PDB entry 8F3C | electron microscopy, 3.40 A resolution | chains I and J of the 8 polymer chains in the assembly

== Chain I ==
Molecule: DNA-directed RNA polymerase subunit beta
From: Escherichia coli
Notes: EC 2.7.7.6
UniProt: P0A8V2 (RPOB_ECOLI); numbering as in UniProt (aligned over 1-1342)
Amino-acid sequence (1342 residues; numbered 1 to 1342; the number before each row is that of its first residue):
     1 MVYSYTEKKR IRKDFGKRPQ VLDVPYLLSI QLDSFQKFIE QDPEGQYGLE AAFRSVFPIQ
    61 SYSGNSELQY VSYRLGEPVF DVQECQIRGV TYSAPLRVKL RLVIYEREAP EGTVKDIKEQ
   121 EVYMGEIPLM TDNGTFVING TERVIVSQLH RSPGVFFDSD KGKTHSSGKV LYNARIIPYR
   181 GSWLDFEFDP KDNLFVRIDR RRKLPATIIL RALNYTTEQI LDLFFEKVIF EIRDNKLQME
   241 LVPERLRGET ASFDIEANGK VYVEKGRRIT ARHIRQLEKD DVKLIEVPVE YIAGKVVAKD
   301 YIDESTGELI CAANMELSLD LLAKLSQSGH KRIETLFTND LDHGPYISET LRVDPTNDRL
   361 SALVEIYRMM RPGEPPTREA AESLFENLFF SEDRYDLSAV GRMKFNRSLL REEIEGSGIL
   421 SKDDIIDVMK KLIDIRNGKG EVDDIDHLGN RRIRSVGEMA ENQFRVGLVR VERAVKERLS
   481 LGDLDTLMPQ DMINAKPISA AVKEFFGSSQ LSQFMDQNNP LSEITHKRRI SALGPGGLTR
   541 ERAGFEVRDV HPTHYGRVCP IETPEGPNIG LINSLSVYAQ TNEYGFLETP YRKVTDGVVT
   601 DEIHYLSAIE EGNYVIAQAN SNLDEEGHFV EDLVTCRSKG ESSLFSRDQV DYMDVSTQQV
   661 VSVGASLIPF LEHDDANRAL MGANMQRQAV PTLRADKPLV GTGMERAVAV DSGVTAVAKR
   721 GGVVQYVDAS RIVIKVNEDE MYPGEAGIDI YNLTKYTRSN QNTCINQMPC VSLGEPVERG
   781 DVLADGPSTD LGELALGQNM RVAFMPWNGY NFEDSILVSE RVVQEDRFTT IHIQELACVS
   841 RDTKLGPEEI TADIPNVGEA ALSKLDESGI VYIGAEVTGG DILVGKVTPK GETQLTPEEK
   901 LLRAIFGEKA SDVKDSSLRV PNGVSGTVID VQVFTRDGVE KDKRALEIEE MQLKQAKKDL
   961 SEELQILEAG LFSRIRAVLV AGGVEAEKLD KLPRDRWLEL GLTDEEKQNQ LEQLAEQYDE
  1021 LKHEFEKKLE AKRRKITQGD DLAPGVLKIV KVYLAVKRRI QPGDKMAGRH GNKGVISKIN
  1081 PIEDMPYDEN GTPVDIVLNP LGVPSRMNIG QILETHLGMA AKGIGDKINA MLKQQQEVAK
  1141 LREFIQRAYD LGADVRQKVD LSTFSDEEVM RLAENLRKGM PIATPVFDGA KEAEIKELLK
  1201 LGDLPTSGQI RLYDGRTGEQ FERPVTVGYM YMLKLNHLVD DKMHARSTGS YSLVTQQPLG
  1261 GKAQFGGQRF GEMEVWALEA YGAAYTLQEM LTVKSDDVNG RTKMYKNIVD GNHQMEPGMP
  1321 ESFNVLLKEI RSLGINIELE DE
Unresolved in the structure: 1, 891-914, 1342
Curated features (UniProtKB/Swiss-Prot):
  - modified residue (N6-acetyllysine): Lys1022, Lys1200
  - mutagenesis: Ile561 (I561S: Resistant to antibiotics salinamide A and B), Ile569 (I569S: Resistant to antibiotics salinamide A and B), Ala665 (A665E: Resistant to antibiotics salinamide A and B), Asp675 (D675A/G: Resistant to antibiotics salinamide A and B), Asn677 (N677H/K: Resistant to antibiotics salinamide A and B), Leu680 (L680M: Resistant to antibiotics salinamide A and B), Glu813 (E813K: Disrupts the enzyme's active center)

== Chain J ==
Molecule: DNA-directed RNA polymerase subunit beta'
From: Escherichia coli
UniProt: C3SIA2 (C3SIA2_ECOLX); residues 1-1407 here = UniProt positions 1-1407
Amino-acid sequence (1434 residues; row label = number of the first residue in the row):
     1 MKDLLKFLKA QTKTEEFDAI KIALASPDMI RSWSFGEVKK PETINYRTFK PERDGLFCAR
    61 IFGPVKDYEC LCGKYKRLKH RGVICEKCGV EVTQTKVRRE RMGHIELASP TAHIWFLKSL
   121 PSRIGLLLDM PLRDIERVLY FESYVVIEGG MTNLERQQIL TEEQYLDALE EFGDEFDAKM
   181 GAEAIQALLK SMDLEQECEQ LREELNETNS ETKRKKLTKR IKLLEAFVQS GNKPEWMILT
   241 VLPVLPPDLR PLVPLDGGRF ATSDLNDLYR RVINRNNRLK RLLDLAAPDI IVRNEKRMLQ
   301 EAVDALLDNG RRGRAITGSN KRPLKSLADM IKGKQGRFRQ NLLGKRVDYS GRSVITVGPY
   361 LRLHQCGLPK KMALELFKPF IYGKLELRGL ATTIKAAKKM VEREEAVVWD ILDEVIREHP
   421 VLLNRAPTLH RLGIQAFEPV LIEGKAIQLH PLVCAAYNAD FDGDQMAVHV PLTLEAQLEA
   481 RALMMSTNNI LSPANGEPII VPSQDVVLGL YYMTRDCVNA KGEGMVLTGP KEAERLYRSG
   541 LASLHARVKV RITEYEKDAN GELVAKTSLK DTTVGRAILW MIVPKGLPYS IVNQALGKKA
   601 ISKMLNTCYR ILGLKPTVIF ADQIMYTGFA YAARSGASVG IDDMVIPEKK HEIISEAEAE
   661 VAEIQEQFQS GLVTAGERYN KVIDIWAAAN DRVSKAMMDN LQTETVINRD GQEEKQVSFN
   721 SIYMMADSGA RGSAAQIRQL AGMRGLMAKP DGSIIETPIT ANFREGLNVL QYFISTHGAR
   781 KGLADTALKT ANSGYLTRRL VDVAQDLVVT EDDCGTHEGI MMTPVIEGGD VKEPLRDRVL
   841 GRVTAEDVLK PGTADILVPR NTLLHEQWCD LLEENSVDAV KVRSVVSCDT DFGVCAHCYG
   901 RDLARGHIIN KGEAIGVIAA QSIGEPGTQL TMRTFHIGGA ASRAAAESSI QVKNKGSIKL
   961 SNVKSVVNSS GKLVITSRNT ELKLIDEFGR TKESYKVPYG AVLAKGDGEQ VAGGETVANW
  1021 DPHTMPVITE VSGFVRFTDM IDGQTITRQT DELTGLSSLV VLDSAERTAG GKDLRPALKI
  1081 VDAQGNDVLI PGTDMPAQYF LPGKAIVQLE DGVQISSGDT LARIPQESGG TKDITGGLPR
  1141 VADLFEARRP KEPAILAEIS GIVSFGKETK GKRRLVITPV DGSDPYEEMI PKWRQLNVFE
  1201 GERVERGDVI SDGPEAPHDI LRLRGVHAVT RYIVNEVQDV YRLQGVKIND KHIEVIVRQM
  1261 LRKATIVNAG SSDFLEGEQV EYSRVKIANR ELEANGKVGA TYSRDLLGIT KASLATESFI
  1321 SAASFQETTR VLTEAAVAGK RDELRGLKEN VIVGRLIPAG TGYAYHQDRM RRRAAGEAPA
  1381 APQVTAEDAS ASLAELLNAG LGGSDNELDR RASENLYFQG GLNDIFEAQK IEWH
Unresolved in the structure: 1-15, 934-947, 1127-1133, 1374-1434
Differences from the reference sequence: expression tag (1408-1434)
Metal / ion sites: Mg2+: Asp460, Asp462, Asp464 (shared with 1 residue of chain R)
From the paper describing this entry:
  - binding site for the 47-nt RNA strand: Lys395
  - catalytic residues: Asp460, Asp462, Asp464

== How chain I and chain J interact ==
Pairs across the interface - 370 pairs, chain I then chain J:
  Phe545(I) - Lys781(J)
  Phe545(I) - Ala784(J)  hydrophobic
  Phe545(I) - Asp785(J)
  Arg548(I) - Arg780(J)  hydrogen bond (backbone-side chain)
  Asp549(I) - Pro750(J)
  Asp549(I) - Arg780(J)
  Asp549(I) - Lys781(J)  hydrogen bond (side chain-backbone)
  Val550(I) - Pro750(J)
  Val550(I) - Thr776(J)
  Val550(I) - His777(J)
  Val550(I) - Arg780(J)
  His551(I) - Phe773(J)
  His551(I) - His777(J)
  Pro552(I) - Phe773(J)
  Pro552(I) - His777(J)
  His554(I) - Phe773(J)
  Tyr555(I) - Val769(J)
  Tyr555(I) - Leu770(J)  hydrophobic
  Tyr555(I) - Phe773(J)
  Cys559(I) - Arg780(J)
  Pro560(I) - Phe773(J)  hydrophobic
  Pro560(I) - Thr776(J)  hydrogen bond (backbone-side chain)
  Pro560(I) - Arg780(J)  hydrogen bond (backbone-side chain)
  Ile561(I) - Tyr772(J)  hydrophobic
  Thr563(I) - Arg780(J)
  Gly570(I) - Arg780(J)
  Gln618(I) - Asn768(J)  hydrogen bond
  Gln618(I) - Val769(J)
  Gln618(I) - Leu770(J)
  Asn620(I) - Asn768(J)
  Asn620(I) - Val769(J)
  Thr635(I) - Asn768(J)
  Arg637(I) - Leu770(J)
  Val660(I) - Val769(J)  hydrophobic
  Leu671(I) - Tyr772(J)  hydrogen bond (backbone-side chain)
  Glu672(I) - Gly766(J)
  Glu672(I) - Leu767(J)  hydrogen bond (backbone-backbone)
  His673(I) - Phe763(J)
  His673(I) - Arg764(J)
  His673(I) - Glu765(J)
  His673(I) - Gly766(J)
  Asp674(I) - Tyr772(J)  hydrogen bond (backbone-side chain)
  Asp675(I) - Phe763(J)
  Asp675(I) - Tyr772(J)  hydrogen bond (backbone-side chain)
  Ala676(I) - Tyr772(J)
  Ala676(I) - Ser775(J)
  Ala676(I) - Thr776(J)
  Ala676(I) - Ala779(J)  hydrophobic
  Asn677(I) - Ala779(J)
  Asn677(I) - Leu783(J)
  Ala679(I) - Tyr772(J)
  Leu680(I) - Leu783(J)  hydrophobic
  Phe804(I) - Ser638(J)
  Phe804(I) - Val639(J)  hydrophobic
  Met805(I) - Ala633(J)
  Met805(I) - Gly636(J)
  Pro806(I) - Asp505(J)
  Pro806(I) - Ala632(J)
  Pro806(I) - Ala633(J)
  Pro806(I) - Ala637(J)
  Trp807(I) - Ala633(J)  hydrophobic
  Asn808(I) - Pro359(J)
  Asn808(I) - Phe629(J)
  Asn808(I) - Ala630(J)
  Asn808(I) - Ala633(J)
  Gly809(I) - Val357(J)
  Gly809(I) - Pro359(J)
  Gly809(I) - Phe629(J)
  Tyr810(I) - Pro359(J)
  Tyr810(I) - Tyr360(J)
  Asn811(I) - Asp505(J)
  Phe812(I) - Val357(J)  hydrophobic
  Phe812(I) - Pro451(J)
  Phe812(I) - Phe461(J)  hydrophobic
  Phe812(I) - Ser503(J)
  Phe812(I) - Gln504(J)
  Phe812(I) - Asp505(J)
  Phe812(I) - Phe629(J)  hydrophobic
  Glu813(I) - Asp460(J)
  Glu813(I) - Phe461(J)  hydrogen bond (side chain-backbone)
  Glu813(I) - Gln504(J)
  Asp814(I) - Phe461(J)
  Asp814(I) - Asp462(J)
  Ser815(I) - Val357(J)
  Ser815(I) - Phe461(J)
  Lys844(I) - Phe49(J)
  Gln1061(I) - Lys445(J)
  Pro1062(I) - Ala446(J)
  Gly1063(I) - Val354(J)
  Gly1063(I) - Ala446(J)
  Lys1065(I) - Asp462(J)  hydrogen bond (side chain-backbone)
  Lys1065(I) - Gly463(J)
  Lys1073(I) - Asp462(J)  salt bridge
  Gly1074(I) - Phe461(J)
  Val1075(I) - Ile355(J)
  Val1075(I) - Phe461(J)  hydrogen bond (backbone-backbone)
  Val1075(I) - Gly463(J)
  Ser1077(I) - Thr356(J)
  Asn1099(I) - Gln504(J)
  Asn1099(I) - Asp505(J)  hydrogen bond
  Pro1100(I) - Ala637(J)
  Pro1100(I) - Ser638(J)
  Pro1100(I) - Val639(J)  hydrophobic
  Pro1100(I) - Met725(J)
  Leu1101(I) - Gln504(J)
  Leu1101(I) - Asp505(J)
  Leu1101(I) - Leu508(J)  hydrophobic
  Leu1101(I) - Met725(J)  hydrophobic
  Leu1101(I) - Arg731(J)
  Val1103(I) - Val639(J)  hydrophobic
  Pro1104(I) - Met725(J)  hydrophobic
  Pro1104(I) - Gln736(J)
  Pro1104(I) - Leu740(J)  hydrophobic
  Ser1105(I) - Arg731(J)  hydrogen bond
  Ser1105(I) - Gln736(J)  hydrogen bond
  Arg1106(I) - Arg731(J)
  Met1107(I) - Gln739(J)
  Met1107(I) - Leu740(J)  hydrophobic
  Met1107(I) - Phe763(J)  hydrophobic
  Ile1109(I) - Met644(J)  hydrophobic
  Ile1109(I) - Phe763(J)
  Ile1112(I) - Val639(J)  hydrophobic
  Ile1112(I) - Gly640(J)
  Leu1113(I) - Ile641(J)  hydrophobic
  His1116(I) - Gly640(J)
  His1116(I) - Ile641(J)
  Phe1187(I) - Leu767(J)
  Phe1187(I) - Tyr772(J)  hydrophobic
  Glu1192(I) - Arg764(J)
  Glu1192(I) - Glu765(J)
  Lys1196(I) - Ile641(J)
  Lys1196(I) - Asp642(J)  salt bridge
  Ser1207(I) - Asp642(J)  hydrogen bond
  Gln1209(I) - Ser638(J)  hydrogen bond
  Gln1209(I) - Asp643(J)
  Glu1219(I) - Arg538(J)
  Glu1219(I) - Arg634(J)  salt bridge
  Phe1221(I) - Ala633(J)
  Phe1221(I) - Arg634(J)
  Glu1222(I) - Tyr512(J)  hydrogen bond
  Glu1222(I) - Tyr537(J)
  Glu1222(I) - Arg634(J)
  Glu1222(I) - Ser635(J)
  Arg1223(I) - Tyr512(J)
  Arg1223(I) - Ser635(J)
  Arg1223(I) - Gly636(J)
  Arg1223(I) - Ala637(J)
  Arg1223(I) - Ser638(J)
  Arg1223(I) - Phe719(J)  hydrogen bond (side chain-backbone)
  Arg1223(I) - Ser721(J)  hydrogen bond
  Arg1223(I) - Met724(J)
  Pro1224(I) - Ser638(J)
  Val1225(I) - Gly636(J)
  Val1225(I) - Ser638(J)
  Thr1226(I) - Ser638(J)
  Thr1226(I) - Val639(J)  hydrogen bond (side chain-backbone)
  Thr1226(I) - Gly640(J)
  Val1239(I) - Val354(J)  hydrophobic
  Val1239(I) - Lys445(J)
  Asp1240(I) - Lys445(J)  salt bridge
  Lys1242(I) - Arg352(J)
  Lys1242(I) - Gln465(J)  hydrogen bond
  Met1243(I) - Arg352(J)
  Met1243(I) - Ser353(J)  hydrogen bond
  Met1243(I) - Lys371(J)
  Met1243(I) - Met372(J)  hydrophobic
  Met1243(I) - Lys445(J)
  His1244(I) - Ser350(J)
  His1244(I) - Gly351(J)
  His1244(I) - Arg352(J)  hydrogen bond (backbone-backbone)
  Ala1245(I) - Ser350(J)
  Ala1245(I) - Gly351(J)
  Ala1245(I) - Met372(J)  hydrophobic
  Ala1245(I) - Glu375(J)
  Ala1245(I) - Leu376(J)  hydrophobic
  Arg1246(I) - Asp348(J)  salt bridge
  Arg1246(I) - Tyr349(J)  hydrogen bond (backbone-backbone)
  Arg1246(I) - Ser350(J)  hydrogen bond (backbone-backbone)
  Arg1246(I) - Leu376(J)
  Ser1247(I) - Asp348(J)
  Ser1247(I) - Tyr349(J)
  Ser1247(I) - Glu375(J)  hydrogen bond (side chain-backbone)
  Ser1247(I) - Leu376(J)
  Ser1247(I) - Lys378(J)
  Ser1247(I) - Pro379(J)
  Thr1248(I) - Tyr349(J)
  Leu1253(I) - Arg99(J)  hydrogen bond (backbone-side chain)
  Leu1253(I) - Pro251(J)  hydrophobic
  Val1254(I) - Arg99(J)
  Thr1255(I) - Arg99(J)  hydrogen bond
  Gln1256(I) - Asn341(J)  hydrogen bond (side chain-backbone)
  Gln1256(I) - Lys345(J)
  Gln1256(I) - Arg346(J)
  Gln1257(I) - Asp348(J)
  Pro1258(I) - Arg346(J)
  Pro1258(I) - Val347(J)
  Pro1258(I) - Asp348(J)
  Gly1260(I) - Arg346(J)
  Gly1261(I) - Arg346(J)
  Phe1265(I) - Glu375(J)
  Gly1267(I) - Arg346(J)  hydrogen bond (backbone-side chain)
  Gly1267(I) - Val347(J)
  Gln1268(I) - Arg346(J)
  Gln1268(I) - Val347(J)
  Gln1268(I) - Ser350(J)  hydrogen bond (side chain-backbone)
  Gln1268(I) - Gly351(J)
  Gln1268(I) - Arg352(J)
  Gln1268(I) - Ala467(J)
  Arg1269(I) - Arg339(J)  hydrogen bond (side chain-backbone)
  Arg1269(I) - Gln340(J)
  Arg1269(I) - Gly344(J)  hydrogen bond (side chain-backbone)
  Arg1269(I) - Arg346(J)
  Phe1270(I) - Gly344(J)
  Phe1270(I) - Lys345(J)  hydrogen bond (backbone-backbone)
  Phe1270(I) - Arg346(J)
  Phe1270(I) - Val347(J)  hydrophobic
  Phe1270(I) - Asn424(J)
  Phe1270(I) - Ile434(J)  hydrophobic
  Phe1270(I) - His469(J)
  Gly1271(I) - Gly344(J)
  Glu1272(I) - Arg339(J)  salt bridge
  Glu1272(I) - Leu343(J)
  Glu1272(I) - Gly344(J)
  Glu1272(I) - Arg798(J)  salt bridge
  Met1273(I) - Thr428(J)
  Glu1274(I) - Asn424(J)  hydrogen bond
  Glu1274(I) - Thr428(J)
  Val1275(I) - Leu343(J)
  Val1275(I) - Val1351(J)  hydrophobic
  Trp1276(I) - Arg798(J)
  Trp1276(I) - Val801(J)
  Trp1276(I) - Val917(J)
  Trp1276(I) - Gln921(J)
  Ala1277(I) - Thr428(J)
  Ala1277(I) - His430(J)
  Ala1277(I) - Arg431(J)
  Ala1277(I) - Ile434(J)  hydrophobic
  Ala1277(I) - Gln921(J)  hydrogen bond (backbone-side chain)
  Leu1278(I) - Ile434(J)  hydrophobic
  Leu1278(I) - Met484(J)  hydrophobic
  Glu1279(I) - Ala914(J)
  Glu1279(I) - Val917(J)
  Glu1279(I) - Leu1347(J)
  Glu1279(I) - Val1351(J)
  Glu1279(I) - Ala1359(J)
  Ala1280(I) - Arg431(J)
  Ala1280(I) - Ala914(J)
  Ala1280(I) - Ile918(J)
  Ala1280(I) - Gln921(J)
  Tyr1281(I) - Arg431(J)  hydrogen bond (side chain-backbone)
  Tyr1281(I) - Leu432(J)
  Tyr1281(I) - Ile434(J)  hydrogen bond (side chain-backbone)
  Tyr1281(I) - Gln435(J)
  Tyr1281(I) - Met484(J)  hydrophobic
  Tyr1281(I) - Asn489(J)  hydrogen bond
  Gly1282(I) - Glu479(J)
  Gly1282(I) - Leu483(J)
  Gly1282(I) - Gly1360(J)
  Gly1282(I) - Thr1361(J)  hydrogen bond (backbone-backbone)
  Ala1283(I) - Met484(J)  hydrophobic
  Ala1284(I) - Glu479(J)
  Ala1284(I) - Leu1356(J)
  Ala1284(I) - Ile1357(J)
  Ala1284(I) - Thr1361(J)
  Ala1284(I) - Gly1362(J)
  Tyr1285(I) - Glu475(J)
  Tyr1285(I) - Glu479(J)  hydrogen bond (backbone-side chain)
  Tyr1285(I) - Leu1356(J)  hydrophobic
  Tyr1285(I) - Thr1361(J)
  Thr1286(I) - Leu422(J)
  Thr1286(I) - Ala476(J)
  Thr1286(I) - Glu479(J)  hydrogen bond (backbone-side chain)
  Thr1286(I) - Met484(J)
  Leu1287(I) - Ile1357(J)  hydrophobic
  Gln1288(I) - Gly1354(J)
  Gln1288(I) - Leu1356(J)
  Glu1289(I) - Pro471(J)
  Glu1289(I) - Leu472(J)  hydrogen bond (side chain-backbone)
  Glu1289(I) - Thr473(J)  hydrogen bond
  Glu1289(I) - Ala476(J)
  Met1290(I) - Val347(J)
  Met1290(I) - Leu422(J)  hydrophobic
  Leu1291(I) - Leu342(J)
  Leu1291(I) - Lys345(J)  hydrogen bond (backbone-side chain)
  Leu1291(I) - Val1351(J)
  Leu1291(I) - Gly1354(J)
  Thr1292(I) - Gly1354(J)  hydrogen bond (side chain-backbone)
  Lys1294(I) - Asp348(J)  hydrogen bond (backbone-backbone)
  Lys1294(I) - Tyr349(J)
  Lys1294(I) - Val470(J)  hydrogen bond (side chain-backbone)
  Lys1294(I) - Leu472(J)
  Ser1295(I) - Lys345(J)
  Ser1295(I) - Arg346(J)
  Asp1296(I) - Lys345(J)  salt bridge
  Asn1299(I) - Lys96(J)
  Met1304(I) - Leu472(J)  hydrophobic
  Met1304(I) - Thr473(J)
  Tyr1305(I) - Pro379(J)  hydrophobic
  Tyr1305(I) - Tyr382(J)
  Tyr1305(I) - Ile394(J)  hydrophobic
  Ile1308(I) - Pro379(J)  hydrophobic
  Ile1308(I) - Phe380(J)  hydrophobic
  Ile1308(I) - Leu472(J)  hydrophobic
  Val1309(I) - Pro379(J)
  Val1309(I) - Gly383(J)
  Val1309(I) - Glu386(J)
  His1313(I) - Phe380(J)
  His1313(I) - Leu472(J)
  His1313(I) - Thr473(J)
  His1313(I) - Leu474(J)  hydrogen bond (backbone-backbone)
  Gln1314(I) - Thr473(J)
  Met1315(I) - Thr473(J)
  Met1319(I) - Phe17(J)  hydrophobic
  Met1319(I) - Val1353(J)  hydrophobic
  Pro1320(I) - Lys345(J)
  Pro1320(I) - Val1353(J)
  Pro1320(I) - Gly1354(J)
  Ser1322(I) - Asn341(J)  hydrogen bond (side chain-backbone)
  Ser1322(I) - Leu342(J)
  Phe1323(I) - Ile20(J)  hydrophobic
  Phe1323(I) - Leu342(J)
  Phe1323(I) - Ile1352(J)
  Val1325(I) - Arg99(J)
  Val1325(I) - Leu249(J)  hydrophobic
  Val1325(I) - Arg337(J)
  Leu1326(I) - Ile331(J)  hydrophobic
  Leu1326(I) - Phe338(J)  hydrophobic
  Leu1326(I) - Leu342(J)  hydrophobic
  Lys1328(I) - Glu100(J)
  Lys1328(I) - Pro246(J)
  Lys1328(I) - Leu249(J)
  Glu1329(I) - Leu245(J)
  Glu1329(I) - Met330(J)
  Glu1329(I) - Ile331(J)
  Glu1329(I) - Arg337(J)  salt bridge
  Ile1330(I) - Leu1332(J)  hydrophobic
  Arg1331(I) - Trp33(J)
  Arg1331(I) - Pro243(J)
  Ser1332(I) - Met102(J)
  Ser1332(I) - Pro243(J)
  Ser1332(I) - Leu245(J)
  Ser1332(I) - Leu327(J)
  Leu1333(I) - His113(J)  hydrogen bond (backbone-side chain)
  Leu1333(I) - Trp115(J)  hydrophobic
  Leu1333(I) - Leu307(J)
  Leu1333(I) - Leu327(J)
  Gly1334(I) - Ala25(J)
  Ile1335(I) - Ile22(J)  hydrophobic
  Ile1335(I) - Ala23(J)
  Ile1335(I) - Ala25(J)
  Ile1335(I) - Trp115(J)  hydrophobic
  Ile1335(I) - Ala1336(J)  hydrophobic
  Asn1336(I) - Lys21(J)
  Asn1336(I) - Ile22(J)
  Asn1336(I) - Ala23(J)  hydrogen bond (backbone-backbone)
  Asn1336(I) - Ala25(J)
  Asn1336(I) - Trp33(J)
  Ile1337(I) - Ile20(J)  hydrophobic
  Ile1337(I) - Lys21(J)
  Ile1337(I) - Phe1319(J)  hydrophobic
  Glu1338(I) - Ile20(J)
  Glu1338(I) - Lys21(J)  hydrogen bond (backbone-backbone)
  Leu1339(I) - Phe17(J)  hydrophobic
  Leu1339(I) - Ile20(J)  hydrophobic
  Glu1340(I) - Phe17(J)
  Glu1340(I) - Asp18(J)  hydrogen bond (backbone-backbone)
  Glu1340(I) - Ala19(J)  hydrogen bond (backbone-backbone)
  Glu1340(I) - Lys21(J)
  Glu1340(I) - Arg1341(J)
  Asp1341(I) - Asp18(J)
Also at the interface, not in a pair above, chain I (162 interface residues in all): Glu565, Gly566, Ile569, Ser642, Leu644, Thr657, Arg841, Asn922, Ile1076, Thr1217, Gly1266, Arg1301, Asp1310, Glu1321, Leu1327
Also at the interface, not in a pair above, chain J (193 interface residues in all): Leu24, Met29, Leu239, Leu242, Val244, Asp248, Gly257, Tyr269, Ala328, Pro369, Leu387, Lys398, Arg425, Ala426, Leu429, Gly444, Cys454, Gln477, Leu544, Glu658, Asn720, Ile722, Ala730, Arg744, Ile755, Thr757, Ile774, Ala787, Leu788, Thr797, Gln805, Glu913, Ile1320, Arg1355

== In short ==
162 residues of chain I and 193 residues of chain J are in contact, with 56 hydrogen bonds and 9 salt bridges.
Polar contacts include Lys1073(I)-Asp462(J), Lys1196(I)-Asp642(J) and Glu1219(I)-Arg634(J). From UniProt: 7
mutagenesis sites on chain I. The paper reports catalytic residues Asp460(J), Asp462(J) and Asp464(J); a
binding site for the 47-nt RNA strand at Lys395(J).
Here chain I is DNA-directed RNA polymerase subunit beta and chain J is DNA-directed RNA polymerase subunit
beta', both from Escherichia coli. Entry 8F3C (Cryo-EM consensus structure of Escherichia coli que-PEC (paused
elongation complex) RNA Polymerase minus preQ1 ligand) was determined by electron microscopy (same publication
as 8G00, 8G1S, 8G2W, 8G4W, 8G7E and 8G8Z).
